PDB entry 6W2E | electron microscopy, 4.40 A resolution (low resolution: residue-level contacts below are approximate; hydrogen-bond / salt-bridge calls are withheld) | chains J and K of the 19 polymer chains in the assembly

[Chain J (and K)]
Molecule: Major capsid protein
From: Epstein-Barr virus (strain B95-8)
Notes: chain K of this document is another copy of the same molecule, construct and numbering; everything in this record applies to it too
UniProt: P03226 (MCP_EBVB9); numbering as in UniProt (aligned over 1-1381)
Amino-acid sequence (1381 residues; each row starts with the number of its first residue):
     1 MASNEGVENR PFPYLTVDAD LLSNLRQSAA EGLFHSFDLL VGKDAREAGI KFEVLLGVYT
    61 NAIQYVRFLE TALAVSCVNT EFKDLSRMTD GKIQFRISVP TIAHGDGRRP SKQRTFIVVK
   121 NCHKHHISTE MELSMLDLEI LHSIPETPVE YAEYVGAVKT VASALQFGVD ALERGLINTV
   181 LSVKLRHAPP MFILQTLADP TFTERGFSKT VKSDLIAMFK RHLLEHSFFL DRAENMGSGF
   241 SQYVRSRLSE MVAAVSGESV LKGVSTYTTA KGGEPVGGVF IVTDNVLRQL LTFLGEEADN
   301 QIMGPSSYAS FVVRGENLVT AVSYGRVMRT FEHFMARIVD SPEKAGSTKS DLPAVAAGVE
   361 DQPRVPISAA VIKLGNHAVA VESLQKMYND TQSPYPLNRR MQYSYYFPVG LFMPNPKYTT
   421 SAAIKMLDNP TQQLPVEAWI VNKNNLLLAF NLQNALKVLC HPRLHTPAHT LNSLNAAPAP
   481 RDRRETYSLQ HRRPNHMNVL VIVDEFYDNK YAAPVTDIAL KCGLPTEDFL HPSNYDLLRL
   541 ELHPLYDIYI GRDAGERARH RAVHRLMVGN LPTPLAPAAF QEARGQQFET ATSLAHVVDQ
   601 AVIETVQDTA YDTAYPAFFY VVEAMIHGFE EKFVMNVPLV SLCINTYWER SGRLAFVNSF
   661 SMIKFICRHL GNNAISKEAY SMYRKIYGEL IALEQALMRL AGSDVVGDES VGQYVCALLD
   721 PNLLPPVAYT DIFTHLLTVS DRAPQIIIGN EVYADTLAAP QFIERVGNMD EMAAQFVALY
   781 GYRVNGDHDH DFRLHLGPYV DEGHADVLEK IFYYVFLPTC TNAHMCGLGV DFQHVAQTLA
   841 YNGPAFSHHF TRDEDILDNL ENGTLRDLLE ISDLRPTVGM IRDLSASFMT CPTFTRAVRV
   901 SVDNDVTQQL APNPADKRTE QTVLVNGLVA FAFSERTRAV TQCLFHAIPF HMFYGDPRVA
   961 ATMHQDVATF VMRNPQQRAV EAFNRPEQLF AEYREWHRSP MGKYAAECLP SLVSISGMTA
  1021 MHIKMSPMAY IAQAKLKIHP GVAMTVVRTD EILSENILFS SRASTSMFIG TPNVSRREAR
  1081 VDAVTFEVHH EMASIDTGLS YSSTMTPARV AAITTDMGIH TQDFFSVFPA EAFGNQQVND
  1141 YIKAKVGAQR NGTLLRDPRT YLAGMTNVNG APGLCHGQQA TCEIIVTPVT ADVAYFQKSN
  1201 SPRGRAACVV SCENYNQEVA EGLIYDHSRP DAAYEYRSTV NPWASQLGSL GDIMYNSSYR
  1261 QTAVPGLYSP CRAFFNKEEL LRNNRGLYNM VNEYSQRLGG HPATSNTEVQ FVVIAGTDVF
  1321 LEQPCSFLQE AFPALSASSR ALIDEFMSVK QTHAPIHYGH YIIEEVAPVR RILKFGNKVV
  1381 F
Unresolved in the structure: 1-2, 308-363, 1150-1167 (chain K: fully traced)
Reported in the primary citation:
  - conformationally variable residues (order/disorder transition): Tyr-308 to Val-339

[Interface between chain J and chain K]
Residue-residue contacts - 194 pairs, chain J then chain K:
  Arg-10(J) / Ala-321(K)
  Arg-10(J) / Val-322(K)
  Arg-10(J) / Tyr-324(K)
  Arg-10(J) / Gly-325(K)
  Pro-11(J) / Val-322(K)
  Phe-12(J) / Ser-323(K)
  Ile-50(J) / Arg-87(K)
  Lys-51(J) / Arg-87(K)
  Phe-52(J) / Asp-84(K)
  Phe-52(J) / Arg-87(K)
  Phe-52(J) / Met-88(K)
  Phe-52(J) / Thr-89(K)
  Phe-52(J) / Gly-325(K)
  Phe-52(J) / Val-327(K)
  Glu-53(J) / Asp-90(K)
  Glu-53(J) / Gly-325(K)
  Glu-53(J) / Arg-326(K)
  Glu-53(J) / Val-327(K)
  Val-54(J) / Met-88(K)
  Val-54(J) / Asp-90(K)
  Val-54(J) / Gly-91(K)
  Val-54(J) / Lys-92(K)
  Val-54(J) / Val-327(K)
  Leu-55(J) / Lys-92(K)
  Leu-55(J) / Val-327(K)
  Leu-55(J) / Arg-329(K)
  Leu-56(J) / Gly-91(K)
  Leu-56(J) / Lys-92(K)
  Leu-56(J) / Ile-93(K)
  Leu-56(J) / Cys-122(K)
  Leu-56(J) / Arg-329(K)
  Leu-56(J) / Phe-1068(K)
  Leu-56(J) / Ile-1095(K)
  Gly-57(J) / Lys-92(K)
  Gly-57(J) / Ile-93(K)
  Gly-57(J) / Gln-94(K)
  Val-58(J) / Gln-94(K)
  Val-58(J) / Arg-96(K)
  Tyr-59(J) / Gln-94(K)
  Tyr-59(J) / Phe-95(K)
  Tyr-59(J) / Arg-96(K)
  Tyr-59(J) / Val-260(K)
  Tyr-59(J) / Val-355(K)
  Thr-60(J) / Arg-96(K)
  Asn-61(J) / Arg-96(K)
  Ile-63(J) / Ser-98(K)
  Ile-63(J) / Pro-100(K)
  His-126(J) / Gly-105(K)
  Ile-127(J) / Ala-103(K)
  Ser-128(J) / Ala-103(K)
  Thr-129(J) / Ala-103(K)
  Glu-130(J) / Pro-110(K)
  Glu-130(J) / Lys-112(K)
  Met-131(J) / Lys-112(K)
  Glu-132(J) / Lys-112(K)
  Glu-132(J) / Gln-113(K)
  Tyr-151(J) / Pro-342(K)
  Tyr-151(J) / Glu-343(K)
  Val-155(J) / Glu-343(K)
  Ala-164(J) / Gln-113(K)
  Phe-167(J) / Val-99(K)
  Phe-167(J) / Pro-100(K)
  Phe-167(J) / Thr-101(K)
  Phe-167(J) / Lys-112(K)
  Phe-167(J) / Gln-113(K)
  Asp-170(J) / Pro-100(K)
  Ala-171(J) / Thr-101(K)
  Arg-174(J) / Ile-102(K)
  Asn-178(J) / Ile-102(K)
  Asn-285(J) / Asp-199(K)
  Gln-385(J) / Thr-201(K)
  Gln-385(J) / Glu-204(K)
  Tyr-388(J) / Ile-102(K)
  Asn-389(J) / Glu-204(K)
  Asp-390(J) / Val-99(K)
  Thr-391(J) / Pro-100(K)
  Thr-391(J) / Ile-102(K)
  Thr-391(J) / Arg-114(K)
  Pro-394(J) / Glu-204(K)
  Pro-394(J) / Arg-205(K)
  Tyr-395(J) / Glu-204(K)
  Asn-398(J) / Glu-204(K)
  Ala-423(J) / Thr-420(K)
  Ile-424(J) / Thr-419(K)
  Lys-425(J) / Lys-417(K)
  Lys-425(J) / Tyr-418(K)
  Lys-425(J) / Thr-419(K)
  Lys-425(J) / Tyr-1358(K)
  Met-426(J) / Lys-417(K)
  Asp-428(J) / Pro-416(K)
  Lys-443(J) / Asp-214(K)
  Asn-444(J) / Ala-217(K)
  Asn-444(J) / Arg-221(K)
  Asn-445(J) / Lys-1198(K)
  Leu-446(J) / Tyr-1234(K)
  Leu-448(J) / Tyr-1234(K)
  Leu-448(J) / Tyr-1236(K)
  Ala-449(J) / Tyr-1236(K)
  Asn-451(J) / Glu-527(K)
  Gln-453(J) / Glu-527(K)
  Gln-453(J) / Asp-528(K)
  Gln-453(J) / His-531(K)
  Gln-453(J) / Ser-533(K)
  Thr-592(J) / Glu-1007(K)
  Ser-593(J) / Glu-1007(K)
  Arg-668(J) / Ser-934(K)
  Arg-668(J) / Glu-935(K)
  Arg-668(J) / Arg-936(K)
  His-669(J) / Arg-936(K)
  Gly-671(J) / Arg-650(K)
  Asn-672(J) / Glu-870(K)
  Asn-672(J) / Ile-871(K)
  Asn-672(J) / Asp-873(K)
  Asn-673(J) / Arg-650(K)
  Asn-673(J) / Asp-873(K)
  Lys-677(J) / Arg-650(K)
  Tyr-680(J) / Ala-614(K)
  Arg-684(J) / Asp-608(K)
  Arg-684(J) / Tyr-611(K)
  Arg-684(J) / Asp-612(K)
  Arg-684(J) / Arg-653(K)
  Ile-691(J) / Arg-958(K)
  Glu-694(J) / Arg-978(K)
  Gln-695(J) / Arg-958(K)
  Met-698(J) / Pro-975(K)
  Met-698(J) / Arg-978(K)
  Arg-699(J) / Glu-1007(K)
  Ser-703(J) / Leu-520(K)
  Ser-703(J) / Gln-976(K)
  Asp-704(J) / Gln-976(K)
  Val-705(J) / Gln-976(K)
  Asp-708(J) / Tyr-511(K)
  Ser-710(J) / Pro-975(K)
  Ser-710(J) / Gln-976(K)
  Val-711(J) / Gln-976(K)
  Asp-801(J) / Met-972(K)
  Glu-802(J) / Met-972(K)
  Gly-803(J) / Val-971(K)
  Gly-803(J) / Met-972(K)
  Gly-803(J) / Arg-978(K)
  His-804(J) / Arg-958(K)
  His-804(J) / Arg-978(K)
  Lys-1035(J) / Pro-525(K)
  Lys-1035(J) / Asp-528(K)
  Lys-1037(J) / Glu-527(K)
  Thr-1085(J) / Lys-112(K)
  Ile-1113(J) / Asp-214(K)
  Thr-1114(J) / Asp-214(K)
  Ile-1119(J) / Glu-1235(K)
  Ala-1171(J) / Lys-209(K)
  Pro-1172(J) / Lys-209(K)
  Pro-1172(J) / Cys-1212(K)
  Pro-1172(J) / Val-1219(K)
  Pro-1172(J) / Leu-1223(K)
  Pro-1172(J) / Arg-1229(K)
  Gly-1173(J) / Lys-209(K)
  Gly-1173(J) / Ser-1211(K)
  Gly-1173(J) / Leu-1223(K)
  Gly-1173(J) / Ala-1232(K)
  Leu-1174(J) / Lys-209(K)
  Leu-1174(J) / Thr-210(K)
  Leu-1174(J) / Ser-213(K)
  Leu-1174(J) / Ser-1211(K)
  Cys-1175(J) / Ser-213(K)
  Cys-1175(J) / Ile-216(K)
  Cys-1175(J) / Cys-1208(K)
  Cys-1175(J) / Ser-1211(K)
  Cys-1175(J) / Ala-1232(K)
  His-1176(J) / Ser-213(K)
  His-1176(J) / Asp-214(K)
  His-1176(J) / Ala-1232(K)
  His-1176(J) / Ala-1233(K)
  Gln-1179(J) / Glu-1235(K)
  Asn-1306(J) / Arg-205(K)
  Asn-1306(J) / Thr-210(K)
  Glu-1308(J) / Lys-209(K)
  Thr-1317(J) / Asp-106(K)
  Asp-1318(J) / Arg-205(K)
  Arg-1340(J) / Tyr-418(K)
  Arg-1340(J) / Asp-1192(K)
  Ala-1341(J) / Tyr-418(K)
  Asp-1344(J) / Tyr-418(K)
  Asp-1344(J) / Pro-1355(K)
  Glu-1345(J) / Thr-420(K)
  Met-1347(J) / Gln-1351(K)
  Ser-1348(J) / Gln-1351(K)
  Phe-1375(J) / Glu-1364(K)
  Gly-1376(J) / Gln-1197(K)
  Gly-1376(J) / Glu-1364(K)
  Gly-1376(J) / Val-1366(K)
  Asn-1377(J) / Glu-1364(K)
  Asn-1377(J) / Glu-1365(K)
  Lys-1378(J) / Gln-1351(K)
  Lys-1378(J) / His-1353(K)
Also at the interface, not in a pair above, chain J (121 interface residues in all): Gly-175, Gln-392, Trp-439, Leu-447, Gly-702, Leu-1036, Glu-1055, Ala-1111, Ala-1112, His-1120, Lys-1145, Gly-1170, Gly-1177, Gln-1178, Thr-1307, Lys-1374
Also at the interface, not in a pair above, chain K (118 interface residues in all): Phe-82, Arg-108, Pro-200, Phe-202, Ser-208, Val-211, Met-218, Met-328, Ala-422, Leu-524, Asn-534, Glu-649, Ser-651, Ala-1194, Phe-1346, Ile-1356, Arg-1370

[Summary]
Chain J and chain K form an interface of 121 and 118 residues respectively. The paper reports conformational
variability at Tyr-308(J).
Both chains are Major capsid protein (Epstein-Barr virus (strain B95-8)). Entry 6W2E (Structures of Capsid and
Capsid-Associated Tegument Complex inside the Epstein-Barr Virus) was determined by electron microscopy,
deposited together with 6W19 and 6W2D.
